PDB entry 6LT7 | X-ray diffraction, 2.70 A resolution | chains B and D of the 6 polymer chains in the assembly

# Chain B
Name: Ribonuclease P protein subunit p25
Source organism: Homo sapiens
Notes: EC 3.1.26.5
Reference sequence: Q9BUL9 (RPP25_HUMAN); residue numbers follow UniProt; this construct covers 2-199
Amino-acid sequence (198 residues; each row starts with the number of its first residue):
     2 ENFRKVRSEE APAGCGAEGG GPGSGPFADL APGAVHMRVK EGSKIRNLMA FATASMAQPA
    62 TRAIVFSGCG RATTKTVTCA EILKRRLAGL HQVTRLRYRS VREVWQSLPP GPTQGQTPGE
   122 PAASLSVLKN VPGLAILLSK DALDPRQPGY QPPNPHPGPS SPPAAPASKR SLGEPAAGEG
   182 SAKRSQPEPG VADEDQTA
Disordered / not traced: 2-8, 14-24, 105-127, 159-199
Modified residues: Mse38 (selenomethionine; parent Met); Mse50 (selenomethionine; parent Met); Mse57 (selenomethionine; parent Met)

# Chain D
Name: Ribonuclease P protein subunit p20
Source organism: Homo sapiens
Notes: EC 3.1.26.5
Reference sequence: O75817 (POP7_HUMAN); residues 1-140 here = UniProt positions 1-140
Amino-acid sequence (141 residues; row label = number of the first residue in the row; numbering starts at 0):
     0 SMAENREPRG AVEAELDPVE YTLRKRLPSR LPRRPNDIYV NMKTDFKAQL ARCQKLLDGG
    60 ARGQNACSEI YIHGLGLAIN RAINIALQLQ AGSFGSLQVA ANTSTVELVD ELEPETDTRE
   120 PLTRIRNNSA IHIRVFRVTP K
Disordered / not traced: 0-16
Sequence notes: expression tag (0)
Modified residues: Mse1 (selenomethionine); Mse41 (selenomethionine; parent Met)

# How chain B and chain D interact
Residue-residue contacts (25; chain B residue first):
  Mse57(B) - Y20(D)
  A58(B) - E19(D)
  A58(B) - Y20(D)
  P60(B) - V18(D)
  P60(B) - E19(D)
  P60(B) - Y20(D)
  R63(B) - Y20(D)
  R63(B) - E112(D)  salt bridge
  R86(B) - I124(D)
  R87(B) - T122(D)
  R87(B) - R123(D)
  R87(B) - I124(D)  hydrogen bond (backbone-backbone)
  L88(B) - T122(D)
  A89(B) - L121(D)
  A89(B) - T122(D)  hydrogen bond (backbone-backbone)
  G90(B) - P120(D)
  G90(B) - L121(D)
  L91(B) - L121(D)  hydrophobic
  K141(B) - Y20(D)  hydrogen bond
  K141(B) - E112(D)
  K141(B) - L121(D)
  P156(B) - E119(D)
  H157(B) - E106(D)  salt bridge
  H157(B) - I124(D)
  P158(B) - S28(D)
Also at the interface, not in a pair above, chain B (17 interface residues in all): Q59, D142, P154
Also at the interface, not in a pair above, chain D (14 interface residues in all): P17, R118

# In short
Chain B and chain D form an interface of 17 and 14 residues respectively; the contacts include 3 hydrogen
bonds and 2 salt bridges. Among the polar pairs are R63(B)-E112(D), H157(B)-E106(D) and K141(B)-Y20(D).
Chain B is Ribonuclease P protein subunit p25 and chain D is Ribonuclease P protein subunit p20, both from
Homo sapiens; the structure, Crystal structure of human RPP20-RPP25 proteins in complex with the P3 domain of
lncRNA RMRP, was determined by X-ray diffraction.
